7EW4 - chains A and R of the 5 polymer chains in the assembly; structure by electron microscopy, 3.20 A resolution.

[Chain A]
Protein: Guanine nucleotide-binding protein G(i) subunit alpha-1
Source organism: Homo sapiens
Reference sequence: P63096 (GNAI1_HUMAN); residues 1-354 here = UniProt positions 1-354
Chain sequence (354 residues; numbered 1 to 354; the number before each row is that of its first residue):
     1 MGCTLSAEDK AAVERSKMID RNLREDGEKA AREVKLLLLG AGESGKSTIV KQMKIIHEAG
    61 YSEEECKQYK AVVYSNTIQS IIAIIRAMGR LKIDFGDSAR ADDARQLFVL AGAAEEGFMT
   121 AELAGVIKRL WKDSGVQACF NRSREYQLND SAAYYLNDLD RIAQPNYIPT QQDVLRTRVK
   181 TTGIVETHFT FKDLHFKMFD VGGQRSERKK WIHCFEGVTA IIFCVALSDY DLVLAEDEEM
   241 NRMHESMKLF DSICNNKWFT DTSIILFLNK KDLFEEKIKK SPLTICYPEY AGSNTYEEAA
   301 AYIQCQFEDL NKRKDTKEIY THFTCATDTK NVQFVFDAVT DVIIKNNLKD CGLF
Unresolved in the structure: 1, 56-180
UniProt features mapped onto this chain:
  - region: Lys35 to Thr48 (G1 motif), Asp173 to Thr181 (G2 motif), Phe196 to Arg205 (G3 motif), Ile265 to Asp272 (G4 motif), Thr324 to Thr329 (G5 motif)
  - binding site (GTP): Glu43 to Thr48, Ser151, Leu175 to Thr181, Asp200 to Gln204, Asn269 to Asp272, Ala326
  - binding site (Mg(2+)): Ser47, Thr181
  - modified residue: Arg178 (ADP-ribosylarginine), Gln204 (Deamidated glutamine), Cys351 (ADP-ribosylcysteine)
  - lipidation: Gly2 (N-myristoyl glycine), Cys3 (S-palmitoyl cysteine)

[Chain R]
Protein: Sphingosine 1-phosphate receptor 3
Source organism: Homo sapiens
Reference sequence: Q99500 (S1PR3_HUMAN); numbering as in UniProt (aligned over 1-378)
Chain sequence (412 residues; each row starts with the number of its first residue; numbers below 1 keep their minus sign (Met-33 is residue -33)):
   -33 MKTIIALSYI FCLVFADYKD DDDAHHHHHH HHHHMATALP PRLQPVRGNE TLREHYQYVG
    27 KLAGRLKEAS EGSTLTTVLF LVICSFIVLE NLMVLIAIWK NNKFHNRMYF FIGNLALCDL
    87 LAGIAYKVNI LMSGKKTFSL SPTVWFLREG SMFVALGAST CSLLAIAIER HLTMIKMRPY
   147 DANKRHRVFL LIGMCWLIAF TLGALPILGW NCLHNLPDCS TILPLYSKKY IAFCISIFTA
   207 ILVTIVILYA RIYFLVKSSS RKVANHNNSE RSMALLRTVV IVVSVFIACW SPLFILFLID
   267 VACRVQACPI LFKAQWFIVL AVLNSAMNPV IYTLASKEMR RAFFRLVCNC LVRGRGARAS
   327 PIQPALDPSR SKSSSSNNSS HSPKVKEDLP HTAPSSCIMD KNAALQNGIF CN
Unresolved in the structure: -33 to 15, 29-38, 313-378
Construct notes: initiating methionine (-33); expression tag (-32 to 0)
UniProt features mapped onto this chain:
  - modified residue: Ser326 (Phosphoserine)
  - glycosylation: Asn15 (N-linked (GlcNAc...) asparagine)
Disulfide bonds: Cys178-Cys185, Cys269-Cys274
Ligand contacts: JF9 (N,N-dicyclohexyl-5-cyclopropyl-1,2-oxazole-3-carboxamide): Met118, Phe119, Leu122, Gly123, Thr126, Leu168, Leu189, Cys200, Ile201, Ile203, Phe204, Ile207, Trp256, Leu259, Phe260, Phe263, Ile284
Reported in the primary citation:
  - conformationally variable residues (side-chain flip): Phe260
  - binding site for JF9: Phe119, Phe263
  - specificity-determining residues: Phe263
  - mutagenesis - F263L: decreased signaling in response to JF9
  - mutagenesis - F263L: increased signaling in response to siponimod

[Interface between chain A and chain R]
Contacting residue pairs - 35 pairs, chain A then chain R:
  Ala31(A) with Tyr146(R)
  Arg32(A) with Arg144(R)
  Glu33(A) with Pro145(R); Tyr146(R)
  Val34(A) with Pro145(R), hydrophobic
  Lys35(A) with Tyr146(R)
  Gly217(A) with Tyr146(R), hydrogen bond (backbone-side chain)
  Thr219(A) with Tyr146(R), hydrogen bond
  Lys314(A) with Asn233(R), hydrogen bond (backbone-side chain)
  Asp315(A) with Asn233(R)
  Glu318(A) with Asn233(R); Asn234(R)
  Tyr320(A) with Val229(R), hydrophobic
  Asp337(A) with Lys228(R)
  Thr340(A) with Ser225(R)
  Asp341(A) with Val229(R); Asn234(R), hydrogen bond; Arg237(R), salt bridge
  Ile344(A) with Met143(R), hydrophobic; Ser225(R)
  Lys345(A) with Arg237(R)
  Asn347(A) with Thr139(R); Met140(R); Lys142(R), hydrogen bond (side chain-backbone); Arg144(R)
  Leu348(A) with Met140(R), hydrophobic; Leu241(R), hydrophobic
  Asp350(A) with Asn72(R)
  Cys351(A) with Met74(R); Arg136(R); Met140(R), hydrophobic
  Gly352(A) with Arg136(R); Ser302(R)
  Leu353(A) with Arg136(R)
  Phe354(A) with Ala240(R), hydrophobic
Also at the interface, not in a pair above, chain A (28 interface residues in all): Glu28, Val218, Lys317, Ile319, Ile343
Also at the interface, not in a pair above, chain R (28 interface residues in all): Ala148, Tyr215, Ile218, Leu221, Val222, Ser226, Asn231, Thr244, Lys303

[In short]
Chain A and chain R each contribute 28 residues to their interface, with 5 hydrogen bonds and 1 salt bridge.
Polar pairs include Asp341(A)-Arg237(R), Gly217(A)-Tyr146(R) and Thr219(A)-Tyr146(R). Ligands of chain R:
compound JF9. From the paper: a binding site for JF9 at Phe119(R) and Phe263(R); F263L of chain R reduces
signaling in response to JF9.
Chain A is Guanine nucleotide-binding protein G(i) subunit alpha-1 and chain R is Sphingosine 1-phosphate
receptor 3, both from Homo sapiens; the structure, Cryo-EM structure of CYM-5541-bound Sphingosine 1-phosphate
receptor 3 in complex with Gi protein, was determined by electron microscopy, deposited together with 7EW2 and
7EW3.
